PDB entry 7AE0 | electron microscopy, 2.40 A resolution | chains 3a and 4b of the 36 polymer chains in the assembly

== Chain 3a (and 4b) ==
Protein: Phage tail protein
Source organism: Algoriphagus machipongonensis
Notes: chain 4b of this document is another copy of the same molecule, construct and numbering; everything in this record applies to it too
UniProt: A3HTC1 (A3HTC1_9BACT); residue numbers follow UniProt; this construct covers 1-142
Chain sequence (142 residues; row label = number of the first residue in the row):
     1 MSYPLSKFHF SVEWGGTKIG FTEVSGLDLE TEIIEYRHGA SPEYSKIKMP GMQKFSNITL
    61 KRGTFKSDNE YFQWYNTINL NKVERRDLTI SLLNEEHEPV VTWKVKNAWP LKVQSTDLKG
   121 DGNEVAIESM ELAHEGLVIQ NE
Unresolved in the structure: 1

== How chain 3a and chain 4b interact ==
Pairs across the interface - 20 pairs, chain 3a then chain 4b:
  Phe-8(3a) with Arg-37(4b), hydrogen bond (backbone-side chain); Gly-39(4b); Tyr-44(4b), hydrophobic
  His-9(3a) with Gly-39(4b); Tyr-44(4b)
  Phe-10(3a) with Gly-39(4b), hydrogen bond (backbone-backbone); Ala-40(4b), hydrogen bond (backbone-backbone)
  Gly-20(3a) with His-38(4b)
  Phe-21(3a) with His-38(4b); Gly-39(4b), hydrogen bond (backbone-backbone)
  Thr-22(3a) with Tyr-36(4b)
  Gly-63(3a) with Tyr-36(4b)
  His-97(3a) with Pro-42(4b); Tyr-44(4b)
  Gly-120(3a) with Met-52(4b)
  Asn-123(3a) with Glu-32(4b); Ile-34(4b); Gly-51(4b); Met-52(4b), hydrogen bond (side chain-backbone)
  Val-125(3a) with Ile-34(4b), hydrophobic
Other interface residues (no listed pair), chain 3a (16 interface residues in all): Ser-11, Ile-19, Phe-65, Asp-121, Glu-124
Other interface residues (no listed pair), chain 4b (14 interface residues in all): Ile-33, Glu-35, Ser-41

== In short ==
16 residues of chain 3a face 14 of chain 4b across their interface; the contacts include 5 hydrogen bonds.
Polar pairs include Phe-8(3a)/Arg-37(4b), Asn-123(3a)/Met-52(4b) and Phe-10(3a)/Gly-39(4b).
Both chains are Phage tail protein (Algoriphagus machipongonensis). Entry 7AE0 (Cryo-EM structure of an
extracellular contractile injection system in marine bacterium Algoriphagus machipongonensis, the sheath-tube
module ...) was determined by electron microscopy (same publication as 7AEF, 7ADZ and 7AEB).
